9BBM - chains A and C of the 6 polymer chains in the assembly; structure by electron microscopy, 3.20 A resolution.

== Chain A (and C) ==
Name: Isoform Tau-F of Microtubule-associated protein tau
Source organism: Homo sapiens
Notes: chain C of this document is another copy of the same molecule, construct and numbering; everything in this record applies to it too
UniProtKB: P10636 (TAU_HUMAN), isoform P10636-8; residues 1-441 here = UniProt positions 1-441
Amino-acid sequence (441 residues; each row starts with the number of its first residue):
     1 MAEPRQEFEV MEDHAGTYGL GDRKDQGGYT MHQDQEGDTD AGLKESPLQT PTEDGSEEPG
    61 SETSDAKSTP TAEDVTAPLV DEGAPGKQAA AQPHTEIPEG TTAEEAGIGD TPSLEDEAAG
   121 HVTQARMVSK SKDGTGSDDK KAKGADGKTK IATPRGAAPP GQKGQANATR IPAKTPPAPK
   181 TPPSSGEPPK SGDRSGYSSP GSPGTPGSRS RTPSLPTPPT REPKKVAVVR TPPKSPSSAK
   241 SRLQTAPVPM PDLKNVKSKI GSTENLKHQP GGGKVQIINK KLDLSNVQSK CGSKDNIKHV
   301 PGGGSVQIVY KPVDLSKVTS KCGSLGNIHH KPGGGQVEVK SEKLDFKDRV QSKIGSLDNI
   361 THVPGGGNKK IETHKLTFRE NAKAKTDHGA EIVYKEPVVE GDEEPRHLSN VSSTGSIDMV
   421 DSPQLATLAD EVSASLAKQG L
Disordered / not traced: 1-305, 380-441
Differences from the reference sequence: engineered mutation Glu396 (Ser in P10636), Glu400 (Ser in P10636), Glu403 (Thr in P10636), Glu404 (Ser in P10636)
UniProt features mapped onto this chain:
  - site (Not glycated): Lys24, Lys44, Lys67
  - modified residue: Ala2 (N-acetylalanine), Tyr18 (Phosphotyrosine), Tyr29 (Phosphotyrosine), Ser46 (Phosphoserine), Ser61 (Phosphoserine), Thr69 (Phosphothreonine), Thr71 (Phosphothreonine), Thr111 (Phosphothreonine), Ser214 (Phosphoserine)
  - glycosylation (N-linked (Glc) (glycation) lysine): Lys87, Lys383
  - cross-link: Lys44 (Glycyl lysine isopeptide (Lys-Gly) (interchain with G-Cter in ubiquitin))
  - natural variant: Arg5 (R5H: In FTD1; R5L: In PSNP1)

== Interface between chain A and chain C ==
Pairs across the interface (167; chain A residue first):
  Val306(A) - Val306(C)
  Val306(A) - Gln307(C)  hydrogen bond (backbone-backbone)
  Val306(A) - Phe378(C)  hydrophobic
  Gln307(A) - Gln307(C)
  Ile308(A) - Gln307(C)  hydrogen bond (backbone-backbone)
  Ile308(A) - Ile308(C)  hydrophobic
  Ile308(A) - Val309(C)  hydrogen bond (backbone-backbone)
  Ile308(A) - Phe378(C)  hydrophobic
  Val309(A) - Val309(C)
  Tyr310(A) - Val309(C)  hydrogen bond (backbone-backbone)
  Tyr310(A) - Tyr310(C)  hydrophobic
  Tyr310(A) - Lys311(C)  hydrogen bond (backbone-backbone)
  Tyr310(A) - His374(C)  hydrogen bond
  Lys311(A) - Lys311(C)
  Pro312(A) - Pro312(C)
  Pro312(A) - Val313(C)  hydrogen bond (backbone-backbone)
  Pro312(A) - His374(C)
  Val313(A) - Val313(C)
  Asp314(A) - Val313(C)  hydrogen bond (backbone-backbone)
  Asp314(A) - Asp314(C)
  Asp314(A) - Leu315(C)  hydrogen bond (backbone-backbone)
  Asp314(A) - Ser316(C)
  Asp314(A) - Lys370(C)  salt bridge
  Asp314(A) - Glu372(C)
  Leu315(A) - Leu315(C)  hydrophobic
  Ser316(A) - Ser316(C)
  Ser316(A) - Lys317(C)  hydrogen bond (backbone-backbone)
  Val318(A) - Lys317(C)
  Val318(A) - Val318(C)
  Val318(A) - Thr319(C)  hydrogen bond (backbone-backbone)
  Val318(A) - Asn368(C)
  Val318(A) - Lys369(C)
  Thr319(A) - Lys317(C)
  Thr319(A) - Thr319(C)
  Thr319(A) - Asn368(C)
  Ser320(A) - Thr319(C)  hydrogen bond (backbone-backbone)
  Ser320(A) - Ser320(C)
  Ser320(A) - Lys321(C)  hydrogen bond (backbone-backbone)
  Ser320(A) - Asn368(C)
  Lys321(A) - Lys321(C)
  Cys322(A) - Lys321(C)  hydrogen bond (backbone-backbone)
  Cys322(A) - Cys322(C)
  Cys322(A) - Gly323(C)  hydrogen bond (backbone-backbone)
  Gly323(A) - Cys322(C)
  Gly323(A) - Gly323(C)  hydrogen bond (backbone-backbone)
  Ser324(A) - Ser324(C)
  Leu325(A) - Cys322(C)  hydrophobic
  Leu325(A) - Ser324(C)  hydrogen bond (backbone-backbone)
  Leu325(A) - Leu325(C)  hydrophobic
  Leu325(A) - Gly365(C)
  Gly326(A) - Gly326(C)
  Gly326(A) - Asn327(C)
  Asn327(A) - Gly326(C)
  Asn327(A) - Asn327(C)  hydrogen bond (backbone-backbone)
  Ile328(A) - Asn327(C)  hydrogen bond (backbone-backbone)
  Ile328(A) - Ile328(C)
  Ile328(A) - His329(C)  hydrogen bond (backbone-backbone)
  Ile328(A) - Val363(C)  hydrophobic
  His329(A) - His329(C)
  His330(A) - His329(C)  hydrogen bond (backbone-backbone)
  His330(A) - His330(C)  hydrogen bond
  His330(A) - Lys331(C)  hydrogen bond (backbone-backbone)
  His330(A) - Ile360(C)  hydrogen bond (side chain-backbone)
  His330(A) - Thr361(C)  hydrogen bond
  Lys331(A) - Lys331(C)
  Pro332(A) - Pro332(C)
  Pro332(A) - Gly333(C)  hydrogen bond (backbone-backbone)
  Pro332(A) - Asn359(C)
  Gly333(A) - Gly333(C)  hydrogen bond (backbone-backbone)
  Gly333(A) - Gly334(C)
  Gly335(A) - Gly335(C)
  Gly335(A) - Gln336(C)  hydrogen bond (backbone-backbone)
  Gly335(A) - Leu357(C)
  Gln336(A) - Gln336(C)
  Val337(A) - Gln336(C)  hydrogen bond (backbone-backbone)
  Val337(A) - Val337(C)
  Val337(A) - Glu338(C)  hydrogen bond (backbone-backbone)
  Val337(A) - Ser356(C)
  Glu338(A) - Glu338(C)
  Val339(A) - Glu338(C)  hydrogen bond (backbone-backbone)
  Val339(A) - Val339(C)
  Val339(A) - Lys340(C)  hydrogen bond (backbone-backbone)
  Val339(A) - Ile354(C)
  Lys340(A) - Lys340(C)
  Ser341(A) - Lys340(C)  hydrogen bond (backbone-backbone)
  Ser341(A) - Ser341(C)
  Ser341(A) - Glu342(C)  hydrogen bond (backbone-backbone)
  Ser341(A) - Leu344(C)
  Glu342(A) - Glu342(C)
  Glu342(A) - Lys343(C)  hydrogen bond (backbone-backbone)
  Leu344(A) - Lys343(C)
  Leu344(A) - Leu344(C)
  Leu344(A) - Asp345(C)  hydrogen bond (backbone-backbone)
  Leu344(A) - Ile354(C)  hydrophobic
  Asp345(A) - Asp345(C)
  Phe346(A) - Asp345(C)  hydrogen bond (backbone-backbone)
  Phe346(A) - Phe346(C)  hydrophobic
  Phe346(A) - Lys347(C)  hydrogen bond (backbone-backbone)
  Phe346(A) - Val350(C)
  Lys347(A) - Lys347(C)
  Lys347(A) - Asp348(C)  salt bridge
  Asp348(A) - Lys347(C)
  Asp348(A) - Asp348(C)
  Asp348(A) - Arg349(C)
  Asp348(A) - Val350(C)  hydrogen bond (backbone-backbone)
  Val350(A) - Val350(C)
  Val350(A) - Gln351(C)  hydrogen bond (backbone-backbone)
  Gln351(A) - Gln351(C)
  Ser352(A) - Gln351(C)  hydrogen bond (backbone-backbone)
  Ser352(A) - Ser352(C)
  Ser352(A) - Lys353(C)  hydrogen bond (backbone-backbone)
  Lys353(A) - Lys353(C)
  Ile354(A) - Lys353(C)  hydrogen bond (backbone-backbone)
  Ile354(A) - Ile354(C)
  Gly355(A) - Ile354(C)  hydrogen bond (backbone-backbone)
  Gly355(A) - Gly355(C)
  Gly355(A) - Ser356(C)  hydrogen bond (backbone-backbone)
  Ser356(A) - Ser356(C)
  Leu357(A) - Ser356(C)  hydrogen bond (backbone-backbone)
  Leu357(A) - Leu357(C)
  Leu357(A) - Asp358(C)
  Asp358(A) - Lys353(C)  salt bridge
  Asp358(A) - Ser356(C)  hydrogen bond
  Asp358(A) - Leu357(C)
  Asp358(A) - Asp358(C)  hydrogen bond (side chain-backbone)
  Asn359(A) - Asp358(C)  hydrogen bond (backbone-backbone)
  Asn359(A) - Asn359(C)  hydrogen bond
  Asn359(A) - Ile360(C)  hydrogen bond (backbone-backbone)
  Ile360(A) - Ile360(C)
  Thr361(A) - Ile360(C)  hydrogen bond (backbone-backbone)
  Thr361(A) - Thr361(C)
  Thr361(A) - His362(C)  hydrogen bond (backbone-backbone)
  His362(A) - His362(C)  hydrogen bond (side chain-backbone)
  His362(A) - Pro364(C)
  Val363(A) - His362(C)  hydrogen bond (backbone-backbone)
  Val363(A) - Val363(C)
  Val363(A) - Pro364(C)
  Pro364(A) - Pro364(C)
  Pro364(A) - Gly365(C)
  Pro364(A) - Gly366(C)  hydrogen bond (backbone-backbone)
  Pro364(A) - Gly367(C)  hydrogen bond (backbone-backbone)
  Gly366(A) - Gly366(C)
  Gly366(A) - Gly367(C)  hydrogen bond (backbone-backbone)
  Gly366(A) - Asn368(C)  hydrogen bond (backbone-backbone)
  Asn368(A) - Gly367(C)
  Asn368(A) - Asn368(C)  hydrogen bond
  Asn368(A) - Lys369(C)  hydrogen bond (backbone-backbone)
  Lys369(A) - Lys369(C)
  Lys370(A) - Lys369(C)  hydrogen bond (backbone-backbone)
  Lys370(A) - Lys370(C)
  Lys370(A) - Ile371(C)  hydrogen bond (backbone-backbone)
  Ile371(A) - Ile371(C)
  Glu372(A) - Ile371(C)  hydrogen bond (backbone-backbone)
  Glu372(A) - Glu372(C)
  Glu372(A) - Thr373(C)
  Thr373(A) - Thr373(C)
  His374(A) - Thr373(C)  hydrogen bond (backbone-backbone)
  His374(A) - His374(C)
  His374(A) - Lys375(C)
  Lys375(A) - Lys375(C)
  Leu376(A) - Lys375(C)  hydrogen bond (backbone-backbone)
  Leu376(A) - Leu376(C)
  Leu376(A) - Thr377(C)  hydrogen bond (backbone-backbone)
  Thr377(A) - Thr377(C)  hydrogen bond
  Phe378(A) - Thr377(C)  hydrogen bond (backbone-backbone)
  Phe378(A) - Phe378(C)  hydrophobic
  Phe378(A) - Arg379(C)  hydrogen bond (backbone-backbone)
Interface residues without a listed pair, chain A (73 interface residues in all): Lys317, Gly334, Lys343, Arg349, Gly365, Arg379

== In short ==
73 residues of chain A and 74 residues of chain C are in contact, with 70 hydrogen bonds and 3 salt bridges.
Polar contacts include Asp314(A)-Lys370(C), Lys347(A)-Asp348(C) and Asp358(A)-Lys353(C).
Both chains are Isoform Tau-F of Microtubule-associated protein tau (Homo sapiens). Entry 9BBM (PHF filament
generated from 4E-Tau(297-407) under neutral Mg2+ condition) was determined by electron microscopy together
with 9BBL from the same study.
